PDB entry 5CCH | X-ray diffraction, 3.60 A resolution | chains B and F of the 6 polymer chains in the assembly

Chain B:
Name: Syntaxin-1A
Source organism: Rattus norvegicus
UniProt: P32851 (STX1A_RAT); numbering as in UniProt (aligned over 191-256)
Amino-acid sequence (67 residues; numbered 190 to 256; the number before each row is that of its first residue):
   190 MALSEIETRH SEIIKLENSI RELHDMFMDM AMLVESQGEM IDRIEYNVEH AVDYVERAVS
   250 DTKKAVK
Sequence notes: initiating methionine (190)

Chain F:
Name: Synaptotagmin-1
Source organism: Rattus norvegicus
UniProt: P21707 (SYT1_RAT); numbering as in UniProt (aligned over 141-421)
Amino-acid sequence (281 residues; row label = number of the first residue in the row):
   141 KLGKLQYSLD YDFQNNQLLV GIIQAAELPA LDMGGTSDPY VKVFLLPDKK KKFETKVHRK
   201 TLNPVFNEQF TFKVPYSELG GKTLVMAVYD FDRFSKHDII GEFKVPMNTV DFGHVTEEWR
   261 DLQSAEKEEQ EKLGDICFSL RYVPTAGKLT VVILEAKNLK KMDVGGLSDP YVKIHLMQNG
   321 KRLKKKKTTI KKNTLNPYYN ESFSFEVPFE QIQKVQVVVT VLDYDKIGKN DAIGKVFVGY
   381 NSTGAELRHW SDMLANPRRP IAQWHTLQVE EEVDAMLAVK K
Disordered / not traced: 268-270, 302-307, 366-369, 420-421
Metal / ion sites: Ca2+ site 1: Asp172, Asp230, Phe231, Asp232; Ca2+ site 2: Asp172, Asp178, Phe231; Ca2+ site 3: Asp309, Tyr364; Ca2+ site 4: Asp363, Tyr364, Asp365
Reported in the primary citation:
  - mutagenesis - R281A/R398A/R399A: decreased signaling
  - mutagenesis - R281A/R398A/R399A, R281A/E295A/Y338W/R398A/R399A: decreased binding to Syntaxin-1A (chain B)

How chain B and chain F interact:
Contacting residue pairs (5):
  Met221(B) - Thr285(F)
  Met221(B) - Ala286(F)
  Glu224(B) - Thr285(F)  hydrogen bond
  Glu224(B) - Ala286(F)
  Glu228(B) - Lys288(F)  salt bridge
Other interface residues (no listed pair), chain B (4 interface residues in all): Leu222
Other interface residues (no listed pair), chain F (8 interface residues in all): Val283, Gly287, Glu346, Pro348, Arg398
The authors on this interface:
  - interface residues, chain B: Glu224(B), Glu228(B)
  - hot spots on chain F (mutagenesis) - R398Q/R399Q: unchanged binding to Syntaxin-1A (chain B)

In short:
The interface between chain B and chain F involves 4 residues on one side and 8 on the other, with 1 hydrogen
bond and 1 salt bridge. Polar pairs include Glu228(B)-Lys288(F) and Glu224(B)-Thr285(F). From the paper:
R281A/R398A/R399A and R281A/E295A/Y338W/R398A/R399A of chain F reduce binding to Syntaxin-1A (chain B);
interface residues Glu224(B) and Glu228(B).
Here chain B is Syntaxin-1A and chain F is Synaptotagmin-1, both from Rattus norvegicus. Entry 5CCH (Structure
of the Ca2+-bound synaptotagmin-1 SNARE complex (short unit cell form)) was determined by X-ray diffraction
together with 5CCG, 5CCI and 5CCJ from the same study.
